Entry 8RRP (X-ray diffraction, 2.00 A resolution); this record covers chains B and F of the 6 polymer chains in the assembly.

[Chain B (and F)]
Name: Insulin B chain
Source organism: Homo sapiens
Notes: chain F of this document is another copy of the same molecule, construct and numbering; everything in this record applies to it too
UniProtKB: P01308 (INS_HUMAN); residues 1-29 here correspond to UniProt positions 25-53 (UniProt number = residue number + 24)
Chain sequence (29 residues; each row starts with the number of its first residue):
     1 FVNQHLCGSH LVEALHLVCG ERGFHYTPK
Construct notes: engineered mutation His16 (Tyr40 in P01308), His25 (Phe49 in P01308)
Reported in the primary citation:
  - conformationally variable residues (helix shift): Cys7

[Interface between chain B and chain F]
Residue-residue contacts (7):
  Gly8(B) - Phe24(F)
  Ser9(B) - Gly23(F)
  Ser9(B) - Phe24(F)  hydrogen bond (backbone-backbone)
  His10(B) - Glu21(F)  hydrogen bond (side chain-backbone)
  His10(B) - Arg22(F)  hydrogen bond (side chain-backbone)
  His10(B) - Gly23(F)
  Pro28(B) - Tyr26(F)

[Summary]
4 residues of chain B face 5 of chain F across their interface, with 3 hydrogen bonds. Polar pairs include
His10(B)-Glu21(F), His10(B)-Arg22(F) and Ser9(B)-Phe24(F). The paper reports conformational variability at
Cys7(B).
Chain B and chain F are both Insulin B chain (Homo sapiens); the structure, Insulin Icodec - A14E B16H B25H
B29Ne-C20 diacid-LgGlu-2xAdo desB30 human insulin, was determined by X-ray diffraction.
